Entry 3WFC (X-ray diffraction, 2.50 A resolution); this record covers chains L and H of the 4 polymer chains in the assembly.

== Chain L ==
Molecule: antibody fab fragment light chain
Organism: Mus musculus
Notes: antibody fragment or engineered binder
Amino-acid sequence (213 residues; each row starts with the number of its first residue):
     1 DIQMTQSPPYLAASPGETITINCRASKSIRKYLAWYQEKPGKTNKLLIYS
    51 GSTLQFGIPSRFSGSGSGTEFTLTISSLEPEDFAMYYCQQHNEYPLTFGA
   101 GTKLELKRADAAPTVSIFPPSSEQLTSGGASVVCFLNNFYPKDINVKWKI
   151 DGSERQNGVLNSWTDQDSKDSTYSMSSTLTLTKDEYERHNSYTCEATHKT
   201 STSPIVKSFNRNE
Disulfides: Cys-23/Cys-88, Cys-134/Cys-194

== Chain H ==
Molecule: antibody fab fragment heavy chain
Organism: Mus musculus
Notes: antibody fragment or engineered binder
Amino-acid sequence (225 residues; each row starts with the number of its first residue):
     1 EVQLQQSGTVLARPGASVKMSCKASGYSFTSYWMHWVKQRPGQGLEWIGA
    51 VYPGNSDTSYNQKFKGKAKLTAVTSASTAYMELSSLTNEDSAVYYCSRSS
   101 LDGYYVKNWCFDVWGQGTTVTVSSAKTTAPSVYPLAPVCGDTTGSSVTLG
   151 CLVKGYFPEPVTLTWNSGSLSSGVHTFPAVLQSDLYTLSSSVTVTSSTRP
   201 SQSITCNVAHPASSTKVDKKIEPRG
Disulfides: Cys-22/Cys-96, Cys-151/Cys-206

== How chain L and chain H interact ==
Residue-residue contacts (77; chain L residue first):
  Asp-1(L) / Lys-63(H)  salt bridge
  Tyr-32(L) / Trp-109(H)  hydrophobic
  Ala-34(L) / Cys-110(H)  hydrophobic
  Tyr-36(L) / Cys-110(H)
  Tyr-36(L) / Phe-111(H)  hydrogen bond (side chain-backbone)
  Tyr-36(L) / Trp-114(H)
  Glu-38(L) / Gln-39(H)  hydrogen bond
  Gly-41(L) / Gln-116(H)
  Lys-42(L) / Gln-116(H)
  Thr-43(L) / Trp-114(H)
  Thr-43(L) / Gly-115(H)
  Thr-43(L) / Gln-116(H)
  Asn-44(L) / Trp-114(H)
  Leu-46(L) / Phe-111(H)
  Tyr-49(L) / Cys-110(H)  hydrophobic
  Ser-50(L) / Trp-109(H)
  Gln-55(L) / Asp-112(H)
  Tyr-87(L) / Gln-39(H)  hydrogen bond
  Tyr-87(L) / Leu-45(H)  hydrophobic
  Gln-89(L) / Trp-109(H)
  His-91(L) / Asn-108(H)
  His-91(L) / Trp-109(H)
  Tyr-94(L) / Trp-47(H)  hydrophobic
  Tyr-94(L) / Ser-59(H)
  Tyr-94(L) / Tyr-60(H)  hydrogen bond (side chain-backbone)
  Tyr-94(L) / Asn-61(H)
  Tyr-94(L) / Gln-62(H)
  Tyr-94(L) / Asn-108(H)
  Pro-95(L) / Trp-47(H)  hydrophobic
  Leu-96(L) / His-35(H)
  Leu-96(L) / Trp-47(H)
  Leu-96(L) / Asn-108(H)
  Leu-96(L) / Trp-109(H)
  Phe-98(L) / Leu-45(H)  hydrophobic
  Phe-98(L) / Phe-111(H)  hydrophobic
  Ser-116(L) / Thr-148(H)
  Ile-117(L) / Val-138(H)
  Phe-118(L) / Leu-135(H)
  Phe-118(L) / Ala-136(H)
  Phe-118(L) / Pro-137(H)
  Phe-118(L) / Thr-148(H)
  Phe-118(L) / Leu-149(H)  hydrophobic
  Pro-119(L) / Arg-224(H)  hydrogen bond (backbone-side chain)
  Pro-120(L) / Arg-224(H)  hydrogen bond (backbone-side chain)
  Ser-121(L) / Tyr-133(H)
  Ser-121(L) / Pro-134(H)
  Ser-121(L) / Arg-224(H)
  Glu-123(L) / Tyr-133(H)
  Glu-123(L) / Pro-134(H)
  Gln-124(L) / Tyr-133(H)
  Gln-124(L) / Lys-154(H)
  Ser-127(L) / Tyr-133(H)
  Ser-131(L) / Leu-152(H)
  Ser-131(L) / Lys-154(H)
  Phe-135(L) / Phe-177(H)  hydrophobic
  Phe-135(L) / Ser-189(H)
  Phe-135(L) / Ser-190(H)
  Phe-135(L) / Ser-191(H)
  Asn-137(L) / His-175(H)
  Asn-137(L) / Phe-177(H)
  Asn-137(L) / Ser-191(H)  hydrogen bond
  Asn-138(L) / His-175(H)  hydrogen bond
  Leu-160(L) / Val-180(H)  hydrophobic
  Leu-160(L) / Gln-182(H)
  Asn-161(L) / Val-180(H)
  Ser-162(L) / Phe-177(H)
  Ser-162(L) / Pro-178(H)  hydrogen bond (side chain-backbone)
  Trp-163(L) / Pro-178(H)
  Thr-164(L) / Phe-177(H)
  Ser-174(L) / His-175(H)  hydrogen bond
  Ser-174(L) / Phe-177(H)
  Met-175(L) / Phe-177(H)
  Ser-176(L) / Phe-177(H)
  Ser-176(L) / Ser-189(H)
  Thr-180(L) / Gln-182(H)
  Phe-209(L) / Val-138(H)  hydrophobic
  Glu-213(L) / Cys-139(H)
Other interface residues (no listed pair), chain L (49 interface residues in all): Glu-93, Gly-99, Ala-100, Val-133, Ser-208
Other interface residues (no listed pair), chain H (45 interface residues in all): Val-37, Gly-44, Glu-46, Lys-107, Gly-140, Gly-150, Thr-176, Leu-181

== Overview ==
49 residues of chain L and 45 residues of chain H are in contact; the contacts include 10 hydrogen bonds and 1
salt bridge. Polar pairs include Asp-1(L)/Lys-63(H), Tyr-36(L)/Phe-111(H) and Glu-38(L)/Gln-39(H).
Here chain L is antibody fab fragment light chain and chain H is antibody fab fragment heavy chain, both from
Mus musculus. Entry 3WFC (Reduced and carbonmonoxide-bound cytochrome c-dependent nitric oxide reductase
(cNOR) from Pseudomonas aeruginosa in complex with antibody ...) was determined by X-ray diffraction (same
publication as 3WFB, 3WFD and 3WFE).
